PDB entry 4GP4 | X-ray diffraction, 2.80 A resolution | chains B and C of the 3 polymer chains in the assembly

Chain B:
Protein: Cytochrome c oxidase subunit 2
Organism: Thermus thermophilus
Notes: EC 1.9.3.1
UniProt: Q5SJ80 (COX2_THET8); numbering as in UniProt (aligned over 1-168)
Sequence (168 residues; numbered 1 to 168; the number before each row is that of its first residue):
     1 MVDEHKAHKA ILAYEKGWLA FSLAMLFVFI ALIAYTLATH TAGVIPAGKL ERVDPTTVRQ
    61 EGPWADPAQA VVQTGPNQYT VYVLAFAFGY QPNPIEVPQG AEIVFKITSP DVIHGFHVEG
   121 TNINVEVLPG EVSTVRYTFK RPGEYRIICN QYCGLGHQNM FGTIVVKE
Unresolved in the structure: 1-2
Swiss-Prot annotation at these positions:
  - binding site (Cu cation): His-114, Cys-149, Cys-153, His-157
Ion coordination: dinuclear copper ion: His-114, Cys-149, Cys-153, His-157, Met-160

Chain C:
Protein: Cytochrome c oxidase polypeptide 2A
Organism: Thermus thermophilus
Notes: EC 1.9.3.1
UniProt: P82543 (COXA_THET8); residues 1-34 here = UniProt positions 1-34
Sequence (34 residues; numbered 1 to 34; the number before each row is that of its first residue):
     1 MEEKPKGALA VILVLTLTIL VFWLGVYAVF FARG
Unresolved in the structure: 1-3
Swiss-Prot annotation at these positions:
  - modified residue: Met-1 (N-formylmethionine)

How chain B and chain C interact:
Residue-residue contacts (30; chain B residue first):
  Ala-10(B) with Pro-5(C)
  Tyr-14(B) with Lys-4(C); Pro-5(C); Leu-9(C), hydrophobic
  Trp-18(B) with Ile-12(C), hydrophobic; Leu-15(C), hydrophobic; Thr-16(C)
  Phe-21(B) with Thr-16(C)
  Met-25(B) with Thr-16(C); Leu-20(C), hydrophobic
  Phe-29(B) with Ile-19(C), hydrophobic; Leu-20(C), hydrophobic; Trp-23(C), hydrophobic
  Leu-32(B) with Trp-23(C), hydrophobic; Tyr-27(C), hydrogen bond (backbone-side chain)
  Ile-33(B) with Trp-23(C), hydrophobic
  Tyr-35(B) with Tyr-27(C); Phe-31(C), hydrophobic
  Thr-36(B) with Tyr-27(C)
  His-40(B) with Gly-34(C), hydrogen bond (side chain-backbone)
  Thr-41(B) with Phe-30(C); Gly-34(C)
  Gly-120(B) with Arg-33(C)
  Thr-121(B) with Arg-33(C)
  Asn-122(B) with Phe-30(C), hydrogen bond (side chain-backbone); Arg-33(C), hydrogen bond (side chain-backbone); Gly-34(C)
  Tyr-137(B) with Arg-33(C), hydrogen bond (side chain-backbone); Gly-34(C)
  Lys-140(B) with Gly-34(C), hydrogen bond (side chain-backbone)
Interface residues without a listed pair, chain B (18 interface residues in all): Ile-11

In short:
18 residues of chain B face 14 of chain C across their interface, with 6 hydrogen bonds. Among the polar pairs
are Leu-32(B)/Tyr-27(C), His-40(B)/Gly-34(C) and Asn-122(B)/Phe-30(C). UniProt lists 4 Cu cation-binding
residues on chain B.
Here chain B is Cytochrome c oxidase subunit 2 and chain C is Cytochrome c oxidase polypeptide 2A, both from
Thermus thermophilus. Entry 4GP4 (Structure of Recombinant Cytochrome ba3 Oxidase mutant Y133F from Thermus
thermophilus) was determined by X-ray diffraction together with 4GP5 and 4GP8 from the same study.
